PDB entry 7VII | electron microscopy, 5.60 A resolution (low resolution: residue-level contacts below are approximate; hydrogen-bond / salt-bridge calls are withheld) | chains G and I of the 14 polymer chains in the assembly

[Chain G]
Molecule: Major capsid protein
Source organism: Escherichia phage lambda
UniProtKB: P03713 (CAPSD_LAMBD); numbering as in UniProt (aligned over 1-341)
Sequence (341 residues; numbered 1 to 341; the number before each row is that of its first residue):
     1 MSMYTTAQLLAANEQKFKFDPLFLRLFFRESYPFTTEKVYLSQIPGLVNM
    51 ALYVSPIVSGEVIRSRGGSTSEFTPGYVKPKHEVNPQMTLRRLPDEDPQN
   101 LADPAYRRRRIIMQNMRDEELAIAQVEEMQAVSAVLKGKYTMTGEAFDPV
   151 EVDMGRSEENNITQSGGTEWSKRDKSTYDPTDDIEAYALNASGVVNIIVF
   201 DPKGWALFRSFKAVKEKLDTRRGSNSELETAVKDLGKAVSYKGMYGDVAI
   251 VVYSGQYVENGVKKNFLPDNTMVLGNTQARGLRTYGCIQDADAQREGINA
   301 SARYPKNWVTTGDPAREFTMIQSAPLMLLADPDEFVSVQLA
Unresolved in the structure: 1-2

[Chain I]
Molecule: Capsid decoration protein
Source organism: Escherichia phage lambda
UniProtKB: P03712 (DECO_LAMBD); residues 1-110 here = UniProt positions 1-110
Sequence (110 residues; each row starts with the number of its first residue):
     1 MTSKETFTHYQPQGNSDPAHTATAPGGLSAKAPAMTPLMLDTSSRKLVAW
    51 DGTTDGAAVGILAVAADQTSTTLTFYKSGTFRYEDVLWPEAASDETKKRT
   101 AFAGTAISIV
Unresolved in the structure: 1

[Interface between chain G and chain I]
Pairs across the interface (13):
  Gly60(G) - Asn15(I)
  Glu61(G) - Gly14(I)
  Arg64(G) - Gln11(I)
  Arg64(G) - Arg82(I)
  Gly67(G) - Phe7(I)
  Gly68(G) - Glu5(I)
  Gly68(G) - Thr6(I)
  Gly68(G) - Phe7(I)
  Ser69(G) - Lys4(I)
  Thr70(G) - Lys4(I)
  Ser71(G) - Lys4(I)
  Phe73(G) - Thr2(I)
  Asp153(G) - Thr2(I)
Other interface residues (no listed pair), chain G (12 interface residues in all): Glu72, Glu151
Other interface residues (no listed pair), chain I (10 interface residues in all): Ser3

[In short]
Chain G and chain I form an interface of 12 and 10 residues respectively.
Chain G is Major capsid protein and chain I is Capsid decoration protein, both from Escherichia phage lambda;
the structure, cryoEM structure of bacteriophage lambda capsid at 5.6 Angstrom, was determined by electron
microscopy (same publication as 7VI9, 7VIA and 7VIK).
